PDB entry 1RLB | X-ray diffraction, 3.10 A resolution | chains A and C of the 6 polymer chains in the assembly

== Chain A (and C) ==
Name: Transthyretin
From: Homo sapiens
Notes: chain C of this document is another copy of the same molecule, construct and numbering; everything in this record applies to it too
UniProtKB: P02766 (TTHY_HUMAN); residues 1-127 here = UniProt positions 1-127
Sequence (127 residues; numbered 1 to 127; the number before each row is that of its first residue):
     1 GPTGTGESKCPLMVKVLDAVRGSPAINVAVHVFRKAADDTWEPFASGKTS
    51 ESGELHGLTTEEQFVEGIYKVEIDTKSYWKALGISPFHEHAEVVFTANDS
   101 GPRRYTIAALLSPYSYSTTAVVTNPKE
Disordered / not traced: 1-4

== Chain A / chain C interface ==
Contacting residue pairs (8):
  Gly22(A) - Ala120(C)
  Gly22(A) - Val121(C)
  Gly22(A) - Val122(C)  hydrogen bond (backbone-backbone)
  Leu110(A) - Thr119(C)
  Thr119(A) - Leu110(C)
  Val121(A) - Gly22(C)
  Val121(A) - Pro24(C)
  Val122(A) - Gly22(C)  hydrogen bond (backbone-backbone)
Also at the interface, not in a pair above, chain A (11 interface residues in all): Leu17, Ala19, Ser23, Pro24, Ala120, Thr123
Also at the interface, not in a pair above, chain C (9 interface residues in all): Leu17, Thr123

== Summary ==
Chain A and chain C form an interface of 11 and 9 residues respectively; the contacts include 2 hydrogen
bonds. The hydrogen-bonded pair Gly22(A)-Val122(C) is a backbone contact.
Both chains are Transthyretin (Homo sapiens). Entry 1RLB (Retinol binding protein complexed with
transthyretin) was determined by X-ray diffraction.
